7VAS - chains G and H of the 12 polymer chains in the assembly; structure by electron microscopy, 3.00 A resolution.

Chain G:
Name: V-type ATP synthase subunit D
Source organism: Thermus thermophilus HB8
UniProtKB: O87880 (VATD_THET8); residues 1-223 here = UniProt positions 1-223
Chain sequence (223 residues; numbered 1 to 223; the number before each row is that of its first residue):
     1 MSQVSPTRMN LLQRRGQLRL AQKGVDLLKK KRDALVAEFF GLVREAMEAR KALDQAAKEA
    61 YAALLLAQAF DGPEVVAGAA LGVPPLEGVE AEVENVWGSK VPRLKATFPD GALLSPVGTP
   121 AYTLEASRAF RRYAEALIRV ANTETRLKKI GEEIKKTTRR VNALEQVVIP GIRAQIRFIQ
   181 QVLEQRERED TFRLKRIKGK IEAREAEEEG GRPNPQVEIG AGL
Unresolved in the structure: 1-3, 210-223

Chain H:
Name: V-type ATP synthase subunit F
Source organism: Thermus thermophilus HB8
UniProtKB: P74903 (VATF_THET8); residue numbers follow UniProt; this construct covers 1-104
Chain sequence (104 residues; row label = number of the first residue in the row):
     1 MAVIADPETA QGFRLAGLEG YGASSAEEAQ SLLETLVERG GYALVAVDEA LLPDPERAVE
    61 RLMRGRDLPV LLPIAGLKEA FQGHDVEGYM RELVRKTIGF DIKL

Interface between chain G and chain H:
Residue-residue contacts (50):
  Phe-39(G) with Thr-97(H)
  Phe-40(G) with Ile-102(H), hydrophobic
  Ala-46(G) with Met-90(H), hydrophobic
  Met-47(G) with Glu-87(H)
  Arg-50(G) with Pro-73(H), hydrogen bond (side chain-backbone); Tyr-89(H), hydrogen bond
  Leu-53(G) with Ile-74(H), hydrophobic
  Lys-58(G) with Ala-80(H); Phe-81(H)
  Tyr-61(G) with Thr-9(H), hydrogen bond; Gly-76(H); Leu-77(H), hydrophobic; Ala-80(H), hydrophobic; Phe-81(H)
  Ala-62(G) with Phe-81(H)
  Leu-65(G) with Phe-81(H), hydrophobic
  Gln-68(G) with Gln-11(H)
  Pro-73(G) with Gln-11(H)
  Val-76(G) with Gln-11(H); Leu-15(H)
  Ala-77(G) with Gln-11(H)
  Ala-79(G) with Leu-15(H), hydrophobic
  Ala-80(G) with Leu-15(H)
  Val-83(G) with Arg-14(H); Leu-15(H)
  Pro-85(G) with Gly-17(H)
  Leu-86(G) with Met-1(H); Gly-17(H), hydrogen bond (backbone-backbone)
  Glu-87(G) with Met-1(H); Tyr-42(H), hydrogen bond
  Gly-88(G) with Tyr-42(H), hydrogen bond (backbone-side chain)
  Val-89(G) with Met-1(H), hydrophobic; Tyr-42(H)
  Ala-91(G) with Leu-68(H), hydrophobic
  Pro-102(G) with Asp-67(H)
  Ser-127(G) with Leu-15(H), hydrogen bond (side chain-backbone)
  Phe-130(G) with Gly-12(H); Phe-13(H); Ala-16(H), hydrophobic
  Arg-131(G) with Ala-16(H), hydrogen bond (side chain-backbone)
  Tyr-133(G) with Phe-13(H), hydrophobic; Ile-74(H)
  Leu-137(G) with Ala-46(H), hydrophobic; Leu-72(H), hydrophobic
  Glu-144(G) with Tyr-89(H), hydrogen bond
  Thr-145(G) with Val-70(H)
  Lys-148(G) with Glu-56(H), salt bridge; Leu-93(H)
  Lys-155(G) with Lys-96(H); Thr-97(H)
Also at the interface, not in a pair above, chain G (46 interface residues in all): Val-43, Lys-51, Asp-54, Leu-64, Pro-84, Leu-104, Ala-126, Ala-134, Val-140, Ala-141, Leu-147, Gly-151, Ile-154
Also at the interface, not in a pair above, chain H (36 interface residues in all): Leu-18, Leu-44, His-84, Val-86, Val-94, Ile-98, Lys-103

Summary:
Chain G and chain H form an interface of 46 and 36 residues respectively, with 9 hydrogen bonds and 1 salt
bridge. Polar pairs include Lys-148(G)/Glu-56(H), Arg-50(G)/Pro-73(H) and Arg-50(G)/Tyr-89(H).
Here chain G is V-type ATP synthase subunit D and chain H is V-type ATP synthase subunit F, both from Thermus
thermophilus HB8. Entry 7VAS (V1EG domain of V/A-ATPase from Thermus thermophilus at low ATP concentration,
state1-2) was determined by electron microscopy together with 7VAI, 7VAJ, 7VAK, 7VAL, 7VAM, 7VAN and 11
further entries from the same study.
